Entry 2CWV (X-ray diffraction, 1.85 A resolution); this record covers chains A and B.

[Chain A (and B)]
Name: Phenylethylamine oxidase
Source organism: Arthrobacter globiformis
Notes: EC 1.4.3.6; chain B of this document is another copy of the same molecule, construct and numbering; everything in this record applies to it too
Reference sequence: P46881 (PAOX_ARTGO); residues 1-638 here = UniProt positions 1-638
Chain sequence (638 residues; numbered 1 to 638; the number before each row is that of its first residue):
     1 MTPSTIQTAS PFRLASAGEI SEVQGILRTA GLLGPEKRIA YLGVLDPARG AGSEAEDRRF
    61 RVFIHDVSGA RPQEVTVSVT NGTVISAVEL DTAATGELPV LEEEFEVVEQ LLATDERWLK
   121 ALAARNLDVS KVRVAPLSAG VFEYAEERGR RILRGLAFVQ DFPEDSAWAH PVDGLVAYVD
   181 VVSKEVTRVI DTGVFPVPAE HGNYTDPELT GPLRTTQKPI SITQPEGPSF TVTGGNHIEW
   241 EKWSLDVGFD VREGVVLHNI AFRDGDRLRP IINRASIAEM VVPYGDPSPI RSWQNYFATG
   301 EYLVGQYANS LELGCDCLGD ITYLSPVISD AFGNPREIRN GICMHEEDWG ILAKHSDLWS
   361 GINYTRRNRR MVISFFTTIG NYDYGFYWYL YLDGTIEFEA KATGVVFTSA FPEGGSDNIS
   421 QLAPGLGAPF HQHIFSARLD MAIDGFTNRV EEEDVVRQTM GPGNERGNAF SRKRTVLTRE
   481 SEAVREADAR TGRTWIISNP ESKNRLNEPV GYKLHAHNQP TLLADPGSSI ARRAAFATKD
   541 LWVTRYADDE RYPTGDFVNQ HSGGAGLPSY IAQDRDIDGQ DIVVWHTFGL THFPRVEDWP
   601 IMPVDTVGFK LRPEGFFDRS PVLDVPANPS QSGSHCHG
Not modelled in the structure: 1-8, 629-638
Disulfide bonds: Cys317-Cys343
Modified positions: Tyr382 (2-hydroxy-5-{[(1E)-2-phenylethylidene]amino}-L-tyrosine; 2TY)
Sequence notes: engineered mutation Ala298 (Asp in P46881); modified residue (382)
Bound ions: Cu ion: His431, His433, His592
Curated features (UniProtKB/Swiss-Prot):
  - binding site (substrate): Tyr296, Phe297, Thr299 to Tyr307, Ile379 to Asn381, Asp383, Tyr384
  - binding site (Cu cation): His431, His433, His592

[How chain A and chain B interact]
Pairs across the interface (305):
  Arg133(A) - Trp359(B)
  Val134(A) - Trp359(B)
  Ala135(A) - Trp359(B)
  Phe142(A) - Arg466(B)
  Glu143(A) - Arg466(B)  salt bridge
  Tyr144(A) - Arg466(B)  hydrogen bond
  Gln160(A) - Trp359(B)  hydrogen bond (side chain-backbone)
  Gln160(A) - Ser360(B)
  Pro163(A) - Trp359(B)
  Pro163(A) - Ser360(B)
  Glu164(A) - Ser360(B)
  Asp165(A) - Ser360(B)
  Ala167(A) - Trp359(B)  hydrophobic
  Trp168(A) - Asp357(B)  hydrogen bond
  Trp168(A) - Trp359(B)  hydrophobic
  Glu200(A) - Arg505(B)  salt bridge
  Tyr204(A) - His355(B)
  Tyr204(A) - Tyr364(B)  hydrophobic
  Tyr204(A) - Leu623(B)  hydrophobic
  Thr205(A) - Tyr364(B)
  Leu209(A) - Arg619(B)
  Leu209(A) - Leu623(B)
  Thr210(A) - Leu623(B)
  Thr210(A) - Asp624(B)
  Pro212(A) - Asp624(B)
  Leu213(A) - Asp624(B)
  Arg214(A) - Glu241(B)  salt bridge
  Arg214(A) - Lys242(B)
  Arg214(A) - Leu392(B)
  Arg214(A) - Pro621(B)  hydrogen bond (side chain-backbone)
  Arg214(A) - Val622(B)
  Arg214(A) - Asp624(B)  salt bridge
  Arg214(A) - Val625(B)
  Arg214(A) - Pro626(B)
  Thr216(A) - Ser229(B)
  Thr216(A) - Glu241(B)  hydrogen bond
  Gln217(A) - Ser229(B)
  Gln217(A) - Glu241(B)  hydrogen bond
  Gln217(A) - Arg369(B)
  Gln217(A) - Leu392(B)
  Gln217(A) - Pro626(B)
  Lys218(A) - Glu226(B)
  Lys218(A) - Gly227(B)
  Lys218(A) - Pro228(B)
  Lys218(A) - Ser229(B)  hydrogen bond (backbone-side chain)
  Lys218(A) - Arg369(B)  hydrogen bond (backbone-side chain)
  Pro219(A) - Gln224(B)
  Pro219(A) - Pro225(B)
  Pro219(A) - Glu226(B)
  Ile220(A) - Thr223(B)
  Ile220(A) - Gln224(B)
  Ile220(A) - Asp348(B)
  Ile220(A) - Arg369(B)
  Ser221(A) - Ser221(B)
  Ser221(A) - Ile222(B)
  Ser221(A) - Thr223(B)  hydrogen bond (backbone-backbone)
  Ile222(A) - Ser221(B)
  Thr223(A) - Ile220(B)
  Thr223(A) - Ser221(B)  hydrogen bond (backbone-backbone)
  Gln224(A) - Lys218(B)
  Gln224(A) - Pro219(B)  hydrogen bond (side chain-backbone)
  Gln224(A) - Ile220(B)
  Pro225(A) - Pro219(B)  hydrophobic
  Glu226(A) - Lys218(B)  hydrogen bond (backbone-side chain)
  Glu226(A) - Pro219(B)
  Gly227(A) - Lys218(B)
  Pro228(A) - Lys218(B)
  Ser229(A) - Thr216(B)
  Ser229(A) - Gln217(B)
  Ser229(A) - Lys218(B)  hydrogen bond (side chain-backbone)
  Glu241(A) - Arg214(B)  salt bridge
  Glu241(A) - Thr216(B)  hydrogen bond
  Glu241(A) - Gln217(B)  hydrogen bond
  Lys242(A) - Arg214(B)
  Tyr284(A) - Asn468(B)
  Gly285(A) - Asn468(B)
  Gly285(A) - Ala469(B)
  Gly285(A) - Phe470(B)  hydrogen bond (backbone-backbone)
  Asp286(A) - Asn468(B)
  Pro287(A) - Gly463(B)
  Pro287(A) - Ala469(B)
  Ser292(A) - Arg466(B)  hydrogen bond
  Ser292(A) - Asn468(B)
  Trp293(A) - Arg466(B)
  Asn309(A) - Lys354(B)
  Gly314(A) - Arg367(B)
  Cys315(A) - Ile351(B)
  Cys315(A) - Thr365(B)
  Cys315(A) - Arg367(B)  hydrogen bond (backbone-side chain)
  Asp316(A) - Ile351(B)
  Asp316(A) - Lys354(B)  salt bridge
  Asp316(A) - Thr365(B)  hydrogen bond
  Asp316(A) - Arg367(B)  hydrogen bond (backbone-side chain)
  Leu318(A) - Asp348(B)
  Leu318(A) - Arg367(B)
  Asp348(A) - Ile220(B)
  Asp348(A) - Leu318(B)
  Trp349(A) - Trp349(B)  hydrophobic
  Ile351(A) - Cys315(B)
  Ile351(A) - Asp316(B)
  Ile351(A) - Tyr387(B)
  Ile351(A) - Val604(B)
  Leu352(A) - Pro603(B)
  Leu352(A) - Val604(B)  hydrogen bond (backbone-backbone)
  Ala353(A) - Thr403(B)
  Ala353(A) - Ile601(B)  hydrophobic
  Ala353(A) - Met602(B)
  Lys354(A) - Asn309(B)
  Lys354(A) - Asp316(B)  salt bridge
  Lys354(A) - Phe376(B)
  Lys354(A) - Asp383(B)
  Lys354(A) - Thr403(B)  hydrogen bond (backbone-side chain)
  Lys354(A) - Gly404(B)  hydrogen bond (backbone-backbone)
  Lys354(A) - Ile601(B)
  His355(A) - Tyr204(B)
  His355(A) - Gly380(B)
  His355(A) - Asn381(B)
  His355(A) - Asp383(B)  salt bridge
  His355(A) - Val405(B)
  Ser356(A) - Asn309(B)
  Ser356(A) - Thr378(B)
  Ser356(A) - Asp383(B)  hydrogen bond (backbone-side chain)
  Asp357(A) - Trp168(B)  hydrogen bond
  Leu358(A) - Tyr382(B)
  Trp359(A) - Arg133(B)
  Trp359(A) - Val134(B)
  Trp359(A) - Ala135(B)
  Trp359(A) - Gln160(B)  hydrogen bond (backbone-side chain)
  Trp359(A) - Pro163(B)
  Trp359(A) - Ala167(B)  hydrophobic
  Trp359(A) - Trp168(B)  hydrophobic
  Ser360(A) - Gln160(B)
  Ser360(A) - Pro163(B)
  Ser360(A) - Glu164(B)
  Ser360(A) - Asp165(B)
  Ile362(A) - Glu164(B)
  Tyr364(A) - Tyr204(B)  hydrophobic
  Tyr364(A) - Thr205(B)
  Thr365(A) - Cys315(B)
  Thr365(A) - Asp316(B)
  Arg367(A) - Cys315(B)  hydrogen bond (side chain-backbone)
  Arg367(A) - Asp316(B)  hydrogen bond (side chain-backbone)
  Arg367(A) - Leu318(B)
  Arg369(A) - Lys218(B)  hydrogen bond (side chain-backbone)
  Arg369(A) - Ile220(B)
  Phe376(A) - Lys354(B)
  Thr378(A) - Ser356(B)
  Gly380(A) - His355(B)
  Asn381(A) - His355(B)  hydrogen bond (backbone-side chain)
  Tyr382(A) - Leu358(B)
  Asp383(A) - Lys354(B)
  Asp383(A) - His355(B)  salt bridge
  Asp383(A) - Ser356(B)  hydrogen bond (side chain-backbone)
  Tyr387(A) - Ile351(B)
  Leu392(A) - Arg214(B)
  Leu392(A) - Gln217(B)
  Thr403(A) - Ala353(B)
  Thr403(A) - Lys354(B)  hydrogen bond (side chain-backbone)
  Gly404(A) - Lys354(B)  hydrogen bond (backbone-backbone)
  Val405(A) - His355(B)
  Asp417(A) - Ser471(B)  hydrogen bond (backbone-side chain)
  Asn418(A) - Gln458(B)  hydrogen bond
  Asn418(A) - Ala469(B)
  Asn418(A) - Phe470(B)  hydrogen bond (side chain-backbone)
  Gln421(A) - Leu506(B)
  Leu422(A) - Leu506(B)
  Ala423(A) - Arg505(B)
  Ala423(A) - Leu506(B)
  Pro424(A) - Arg505(B)
  Pro424(A) - Leu506(B)
  Phe430(A) - Phe470(B)
  His431(A) - Phe470(B)
  Gln432(A) - Phe470(B)
  Val455(A) - Leu523(B)  hydrophobic
  Val455(A) - Phe593(B)  hydrophobic
  Arg457(A) - Leu523(B)  hydrogen bond (side chain-backbone)
  Arg457(A) - Ala524(B)  hydrogen bond (side chain-backbone)
  Arg457(A) - Pro526(B)
  Gln458(A) - Asn418(B)  hydrogen bond
  Thr459(A) - Asp525(B)
  Met460(A) - Asp525(B)  hydrogen bond (backbone-side chain)
  Met460(A) - Gly527(B)
  Met460(A) - Ser528(B)
  Gly463(A) - Pro287(B)
  Arg466(A) - Phe142(B)
  Arg466(A) - Glu143(B)  salt bridge
  Arg466(A) - Tyr144(B)  hydrogen bond
  Arg466(A) - Ser292(B)  hydrogen bond
  Arg466(A) - Trp293(B)
  Arg466(A) - Ser528(B)
  Gly467(A) - Ala524(B)
  Gly467(A) - Asp525(B)  hydrogen bond (backbone-backbone)
  Gly467(A) - Ser528(B)
  Asn468(A) - Tyr284(B)  hydrogen bond (side chain-backbone)
  Asn468(A) - Gly285(B)
  Asn468(A) - Asp286(B)  hydrogen bond (side chain-backbone)
  Asn468(A) - Ser292(B)
  Ala469(A) - Gly285(B)
  Ala469(A) - Pro287(B)
  Ala469(A) - Asn418(B)
  Phe470(A) - Gly285(B)  hydrogen bond (backbone-backbone)
  Phe470(A) - Asn418(B)  hydrogen bond (backbone-side chain)
  Phe470(A) - Phe430(B)  hydrophobic
  Phe470(A) - His431(B)
  Phe470(A) - Gln432(B)
  Phe470(A) - Leu523(B)  hydrophobic
  Phe470(A) - Thr591(B)
  Phe470(A) - Phe593(B)  hydrophobic
  Ser471(A) - Asp417(B)  hydrogen bond (side chain-backbone)
  Ser471(A) - Phe593(B)
  Arg472(A) - Phe430(B)
  Arg472(A) - Phe593(B)
  Ala487(A) - Arg490(B)  hydrogen bond (backbone-side chain)
  Asp488(A) - Arg490(B)
  Ala489(A) - Ala489(B)  hydrophobic
  Ala489(A) - Asn518(B)
  Ala489(A) - Pro520(B)
  Arg490(A) - Pro520(B)
  Gly492(A) - Pro520(B)
  Arg505(A) - Glu200(B)  salt bridge
  Arg505(A) - Ala423(B)
  Arg505(A) - Pro424(B)
  Leu506(A) - Gln421(B)
  Leu506(A) - Leu422(B)
  Leu506(A) - Ala423(B)
  Leu506(A) - Pro424(B)
  Leu506(A) - Val596(B)  hydrophobic
  Asn518(A) - Ala489(B)
  Pro520(A) - Ala489(B)
  Pro520(A) - Arg490(B)
  Pro520(A) - Gly492(B)
  Leu523(A) - Val455(B)  hydrophobic
  Leu523(A) - Arg457(B)  hydrogen bond (backbone-side chain)
  Leu523(A) - Phe470(B)  hydrophobic
  Ala524(A) - Arg457(B)  hydrogen bond (backbone-side chain)
  Ala524(A) - Gly467(B)
  Asp525(A) - Thr459(B)
  Asp525(A) - Met460(B)  hydrogen bond (side chain-backbone)
  Asp525(A) - Gly467(B)  hydrogen bond (backbone-backbone)
  Pro526(A) - Arg457(B)
  Gly527(A) - Met460(B)
  Ser528(A) - Arg466(B)
  Ser528(A) - Gly467(B)
  Thr591(A) - Phe470(B)
  Phe593(A) - Val455(B)  hydrophobic
  Phe593(A) - Phe470(B)  hydrophobic
  Phe593(A) - Ser471(B)
  Phe593(A) - Arg472(B)
  Arg595(A) - Arg612(B)
  Arg595(A) - Pro613(B)  hydrogen bond (side chain-backbone)
  Arg595(A) - Glu614(B)
  Val596(A) - Leu506(B)  hydrophobic
  Val596(A) - Phe617(B)
  Val596(A) - Asp618(B)
  Val596(A) - Arg619(B)
  Val596(A) - Ser620(B)
  Glu597(A) - Pro613(B)
  Glu597(A) - Glu614(B)
  Glu597(A) - Gly615(B)  hydrogen bond (side chain-backbone)
  Glu597(A) - Phe616(B)  hydrogen bond (side chain-backbone)
  Glu597(A) - Phe617(B)  hydrogen bond (side chain-backbone)
  Glu597(A) - Ser620(B)
  Trp599(A) - Arg619(B)
  Trp599(A) - Ser620(B)  hydrogen bond (backbone-backbone)
  Pro600(A) - Leu623(B)
  Ile601(A) - Ala353(B)  hydrophobic
  Ile601(A) - Lys354(B)
  Ile601(A) - Leu623(B)  hydrophobic
  Met602(A) - Ala353(B)
  Pro603(A) - Leu352(B)
  Pro603(A) - Asp393(B)
  Val604(A) - Ile351(B)
  Val604(A) - Leu352(B)  hydrogen bond (backbone-backbone)
  Asp605(A) - Arg612(B)  salt bridge
  Arg612(A) - Arg595(B)
  Arg612(A) - Val604(B)
  Pro613(A) - Arg595(B)  hydrogen bond (backbone-side chain)
  Pro613(A) - Glu597(B)
  Glu614(A) - Arg595(B)
  Glu614(A) - Glu597(B)
  Gly615(A) - Glu597(B)  hydrogen bond (backbone-side chain)
  Phe616(A) - Glu597(B)  hydrogen bond (backbone-side chain)
  Phe617(A) - Val596(B)
  Phe617(A) - Glu597(B)  hydrogen bond (backbone-side chain)
  Asp618(A) - Val596(B)
  Arg619(A) - Leu209(B)
  Arg619(A) - Val596(B)
  Arg619(A) - Trp599(B)
  Ser620(A) - Val596(B)
  Ser620(A) - Glu597(B)
  Ser620(A) - Trp599(B)  hydrogen bond (backbone-backbone)
  Pro621(A) - Arg214(B)
  Leu623(A) - Tyr204(B)  hydrophobic
  Leu623(A) - Leu209(B)
  Leu623(A) - Thr210(B)
  Leu623(A) - Pro600(B)
  Leu623(A) - Ile601(B)  hydrophobic
  Asp624(A) - Thr210(B)
  Asp624(A) - Pro212(B)
  Asp624(A) - Leu213(B)
  Asp624(A) - Arg214(B)  salt bridge
  Val625(A) - Arg214(B)
  Val625(A) - Gln217(B)
  Pro626(A) - Arg214(B)
  Asn628(A) - Gln217(B)  hydrogen bond
Interface residues without a listed pair, chain A (154 interface residues in all): Phe158, Tyr178, Pro283, Pro289, Cys317, Glu346, Glu347, Gly350, Asp393, Lys401, Glu453, Asn464, Thr491, Leu522, Val622
Interface residues without a listed pair, chain B (154 interface residues in all): Phe158, Pro283, Pro289, Gly314, Cys317, Glu346, Glu347, Gly350, Ile362, Lys401, Glu453, Asn464, Glu486, Thr491, Asn504, Gln519, Leu522, Ser529, Asp605

[Overview]
The chain A/chain B interface involves 154 residues from each chain, with 65 hydrogen bonds and 13 salt
bridges. Among the polar pairs are Glu143(A)-Arg466(B), Glu200(A)-Arg505(B) and Arg214(A)-Glu241(B). UniProt
lists 16 substrate-binding residues and 3 Cu cation-binding residues on chain A.
Chain A and chain B are both Phenylethylamine oxidase (Arthrobacter globiformis); the structure, Product
schiff-base intermediate of copper amine oxidase from arthrobacter globiformis, was determined by X-ray
diffraction together with 2CWT and 2CWU from the same study.
